7DAD - chains B and E of the 6 polymer chains in the assembly; structure by X-ray diffraction, 2.85 A resolution.

# Chain B
Protein: Tubulin beta chain
Organism: Sus scrofa
UniProtKB: A0A287AGU7 (A0A287AGU7_PIG); the author numbering skips numbers that UniProt does not, so the offset changes along the chain: 1-358 = UniProt 1-358; 367-453 = UniProt 359-445
Sequence (445 residues; row label = number of the first residue in the row; note: 8 numbers in that range are skipped by the numbering (no residue carries them; nothing is unmodelled there)):
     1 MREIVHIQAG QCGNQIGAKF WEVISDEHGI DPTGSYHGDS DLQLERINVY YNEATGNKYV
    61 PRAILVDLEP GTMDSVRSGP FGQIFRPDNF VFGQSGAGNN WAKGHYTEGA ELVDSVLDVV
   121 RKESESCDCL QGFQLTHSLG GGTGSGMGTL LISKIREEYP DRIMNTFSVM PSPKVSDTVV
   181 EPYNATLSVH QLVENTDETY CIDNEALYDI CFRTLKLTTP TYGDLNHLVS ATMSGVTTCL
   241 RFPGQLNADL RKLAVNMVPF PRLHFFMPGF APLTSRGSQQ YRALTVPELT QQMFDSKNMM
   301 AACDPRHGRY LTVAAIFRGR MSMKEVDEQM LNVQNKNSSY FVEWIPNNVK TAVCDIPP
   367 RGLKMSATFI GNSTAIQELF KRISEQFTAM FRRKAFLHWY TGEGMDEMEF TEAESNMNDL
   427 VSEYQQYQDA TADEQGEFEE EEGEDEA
Disordered / not traced: 437-453
Ion coordination: Mg2+: Q11 (together with GDP); Ca2+ near E111 (its only coordinating residue here)
Ligand contacts: GDP (guanosine-5'-diphosphate): G10, Q11, C12, Q15, I16, D67, N99, S138, G140, G141, G142, T143, G144, S145, V169, P171, V175, D177, E181, N204, L207, Y222, L225, N226

# Chain E
Protein: Stathmin-4
Organism: Mus musculus
UniProtKB: P63042 (STMN4_MOUSE); residues 5-145 here correspond to UniProt positions 49-189 (UniProt number = residue number + 44)
Sequence (143 residues; each row starts with the number of its first residue):
     3 MADMEVIELN KCTSGQSFEV ILKPPSFDGV PEFNASLPRR RDPSLEEIQK KLEAAEERRK
    63 YQEAELLKHL AEKREHEREV IQKAIEENNN FIKMAKEKLA QKMESNKENR EAHLAAMLER
   123 LQEKDKHAEE VRKNKELKEE ASR
Disordered / not traced: 3-5, 29-43, 142-145
Sequence notes: initiating methionine (3); expression tag (4)

# How chain B and chain E interact
Pairs across the interface (24):
  H105(B) with K75(E), hydrogen bond
  Y106(B) with H78(E), hydrogen bond; V82(E), hydrophobic; I83(E)
  L150(B) with E79(E)
  S153(B) with L72(E); K75(E); R76(E), hydrogen bond
  K154(B) with R76(E); E79(E), salt bridge
  R156(B) with L68(E); L72(E)
  E157(B) with L69(E); L72(E); R76(E), salt bridge
  P160(B) with E65(E)
  Q191(B) with K75(E)
  E409(B) with V82(E); A86(E)
  G410(B) with V82(E); K85(E); A86(E)
  M411(B) with K85(E)
  E415(B) with H78(E), salt bridge
Other interface residues (no listed pair), chain B (15 interface residues in all): T107, G408

# In short
The interface between chain B and chain E involves 15 residues on one side and 12 on the other, with 3
hydrogen bonds and 3 salt bridges. Polar pairs include K154(B)-E79(E), E157(B)-R76(E) and E415(B)-H78(E).
Bound to chain B: GDP.
Chain B is Tubulin beta chain (Sus scrofa) and chain E is Stathmin-4 (Mus musculus); the structure, EPD in
complex with tubulin, was determined by X-ray diffraction (same publication as 7DAE and 7DAF).
